Entry 5DQZ (X-ray diffraction, 2.70 A resolution); this record covers chains F and E of the 8 polymer chains in the assembly.

[Chain F (and E)]
Protein: CRISPR-associated endoribonuclease Cas2
From: Escherichia coli K12
Notes: EC 3.1.-.-; chain E of this document is another copy of the same molecule, construct and numbering; everything in this record applies to it too
UniProtKB: P45956 (CAS2_ECOLI); residues 1-94 here = UniProt positions 1-94
Amino-acid sequence (94 residues; numbered 1 to 94; the number before each row is that of its first residue):
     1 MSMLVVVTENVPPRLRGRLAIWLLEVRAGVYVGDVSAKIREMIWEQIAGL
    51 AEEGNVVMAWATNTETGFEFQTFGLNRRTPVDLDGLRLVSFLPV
Curated features (UniProtKB/Swiss-Prot):
  - mutagenesis: Glu9 (E9A/R: No effect on spacer acquisition, Cas1-Cas2 complex formation or CRISPR DNA-binding by complex), Asn10 (N10A: No effect on spacer acquisition), Arg14 to Arg16 (No in vivspacer acquisition, significantly decreased protospacer binding), Arg14 (R14A: Slight decrease in spacer acquisition), Arg16 (R16A: Slight decrease in spacer acquisition; R16E: Dramatically decreased spacer acquisition in vivo), Arg18 (R18A: Very little spacer acquisition), Arg27 (R27A: Slight decrease in spacer acquisition), Lys38 to Arg40 (Very little in vivo spacer acquisition), Glu65 (E65A: No effect on spacer acquisition; E65R: Slight decrease in spacer acquisition, Cas1-Cas2 complex formation or CRISPR DNA-binding by complex. Loss of spacer acquisition; when associated with R-84), Arg77 to Arg78 (No spacer acquisition, significantly decreased protospacer binding), Arg77 (R77E: No change in spacer acquisition in vivo), Arg78 (R78E: Dramatically decreased spacer acquisition in vivo), 2 further mutagenesis entries in UniProt
What the authors report for this chain:
  - mutagenesis - R14A/R16A: decreased binding to the 36-nt DNA strand

[How chain F and chain E interact]
Contacting residue pairs (49; chain F residue first):
  Met3(F) with Met3(E); Val5(E), hydrophobic; Ala59(E); Trp60(E); Ala61(E), hydrogen bond (side chain-backbone)
  Val5(F) with Met3(E), hydrophobic; Val5(E), hydrophobic
  Val7(F) with Arg27(E); Val30(E), hydrophobic
  Glu9(F) with Arg27(E)
  Leu24(F) with Phe70(E), hydrophobic; Arg87(E); Leu88(E), hydrophobic; Val89(E), hydrophobic
  Glu25(F) with Arg78(E), salt bridge; Val89(E)
  Val26(F) with Arg78(E)
  Arg27(F) with Val7(E); Glu9(E); Asn55(E), hydrogen bond; Val56(E); Val57(E); Asn76(E), hydrogen bond; Arg78(E), hydrogen bond (side chain-backbone)
  Ala28(F) with Arg78(E)
  Val30(F) with Val7(E), hydrophobic
  Val32(F) with Phe68(E), hydrophobic
  Gly33(F) with Phe68(E)
  Asp34(F) with Thr66(E); Gly67(E)
  Asn55(F) with Arg27(E), hydrogen bond
  Val56(F) with Arg27(E)
  Val57(F) with Arg27(E)
  Ala59(F) with Met3(E)
  Trp60(F) with Met3(E)
  Ala61(F) with Met3(E), hydrogen bond (backbone-side chain)
  Thr66(F) with Asp34(E)
  Phe68(F) with Val32(E), hydrophobic; Gly33(E)
  Phe70(F) with Leu24(E), hydrophobic
  Asn76(F) with Arg27(E), hydrogen bond
  Arg78(F) with Glu25(E), salt bridge; Val26(E); Arg27(E), hydrogen bond (backbone-side chain); Ala28(E)
  Arg87(F) with Leu24(E)
  Leu88(F) with Leu24(E), hydrophobic
  Val89(F) with Leu24(E), hydrophobic; Glu25(E)
Also at the interface, not in a pair above, chain F (30 interface residues in all): Arg16, Gly67, Thr72
Also at the interface, not in a pair above, chain E (30 interface residues in all): Arg16, Thr72

[Overview]
Chain F and chain E each contribute 30 residues to their interface, with 8 hydrogen bonds and 2 salt bridges.
Polar pairs include Glu25(F)-Arg78(E), Met3(F)-Ala61(E) and Arg27(F)-Asn55(E). UniProt lists 14 mutagenesis
sites on chain F. From the paper: R14A/R16A of chain F reduce binding to the 36-nt DNA strand.
Both chains are CRISPR-associated endoribonuclease Cas2 (Escherichia coli K12). Entry 5DQZ (Crystal Structure
of Cas-DNA-PAM complex) was determined by X-ray diffraction (same publication as 5DLJ, 5DQT and 5DQU).
